Entry 4P1N (X-ray diffraction, 2.20 A resolution); this record covers chains A and B of the 4 polymer chains in the assembly.

Chain A (and B):
Name: Atg1 tMIT
Organism: Kluyveromyces marxianus
Notes: chain B of this document is another copy of the same molecule, construct and numbering; everything in this record applies to it too
Sequence (275 residues; numbered 562 to 836; the number before each row is that of its first residue):
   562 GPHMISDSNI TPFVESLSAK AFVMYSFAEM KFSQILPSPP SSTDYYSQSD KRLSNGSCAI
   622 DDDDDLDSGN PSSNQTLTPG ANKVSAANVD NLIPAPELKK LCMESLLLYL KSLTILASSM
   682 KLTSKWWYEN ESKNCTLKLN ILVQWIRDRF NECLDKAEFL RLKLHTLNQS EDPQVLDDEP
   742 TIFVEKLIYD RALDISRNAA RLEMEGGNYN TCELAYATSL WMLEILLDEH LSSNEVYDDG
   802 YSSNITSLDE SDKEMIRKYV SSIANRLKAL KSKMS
Unresolved in the structure: 562-566, 598-651, 740, 768, 794-809, 829-836 (chain B: 562-567, 598-653, 692-695, 734-735)

Chain A / chain B interface:
Pairs across the interface (29; chain A residue first):
  Glu576(A) - Lys699(B)  salt bridge
  Ala580(A) - Leu698(B)  hydrophobic
  Phe583(A) - Leu698(B)  hydrophobic
  Phe583(A) - Asn701(B)
  Phe583(A) - Gln705(B)
  Tyr586(A) - Gln705(B)
  Asn695(A) - Asn769(B)
  Asn695(A) - Asn771(B)
  Asn695(A) - Thr772(B)  hydrogen bond
  Cys696(A) - Leu775(B)
  Leu698(A) - Ala580(B)  hydrophobic
  Leu698(A) - Phe583(B)  hydrophobic
  Lys699(A) - Lys699(B)
  Asn701(A) - Phe583(B)
  Ile702(A) - Phe583(B)  hydrophobic
  Ile702(A) - Trp706(B)
  Gln705(A) - Phe583(B)
  Gln705(A) - Trp706(B)  hydrogen bond
  Gln705(A) - Arg710(B)
  Trp706(A) - Ile702(B)
  Trp706(A) - Gln705(B)  hydrogen bond
  Trp706(A) - Trp706(B)
  Arg708(A) - Arg710(B)
  Asp709(A) - Asp709(B)
  Asp709(A) - Arg710(B)  salt bridge
  Arg710(A) - Gln705(B)
  Arg710(A) - Arg708(B)
  Arg710(A) - Asp709(B)  salt bridge
  Trp782(A) - Leu698(B)
Interface residues without a listed pair, chain A (20 interface residues in all): Ser579, Val584, Thr697, Leu703
Interface residues without a listed pair, chain B (20 interface residues in all): Ser579, Val584, Tyr586, Leu703, Trp782

Overview:
Chain A and chain B each contribute 20 residues to their interface; the contacts include 3 hydrogen bonds and
3 salt bridges. Polar contacts include Glu576(A)-Lys699(B), Asp709(A)-Arg710(B) and Asn695(A)-Thr772(B).
Both chains are Atg1 tMIT (Kluyveromyces marxianus). Entry 4P1N (Crystal structure of Atg1-Atg13 complex) was
determined by X-ray diffraction (same publication as 4P1W).
